PDB entry 1FNW | X-ray diffraction, 3.90 A resolution | chains A and C of the 4 polymer chains in the assembly

Chain A:
Name: Exotoxin type A precursor (allele 1)
From: Streptococcus pyogenes phage T12
Reference sequence: P62560 (SPEA_STRPY); numbering as in UniProt (aligned over 1-221)
Chain sequence (221 residues; row label = number of the first residue in the row):
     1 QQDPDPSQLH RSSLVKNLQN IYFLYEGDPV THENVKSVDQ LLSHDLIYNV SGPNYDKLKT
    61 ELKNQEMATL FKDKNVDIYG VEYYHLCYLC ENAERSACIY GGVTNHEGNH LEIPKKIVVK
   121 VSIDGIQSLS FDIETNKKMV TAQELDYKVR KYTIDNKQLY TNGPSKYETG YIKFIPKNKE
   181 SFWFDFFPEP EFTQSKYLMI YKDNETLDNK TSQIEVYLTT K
Differences from the reference sequence: conflict Thr153 (Leu in P62560), Ile154 (Thr in P62560), Asn209 (Ser in P62560), Lys210 (Asn in P62560)
Cystine bridges: Cys87-Cys98

Chain C:
Name: Exotoxin type A precursor (allele 1)
From: Streptococcus pyogenes phage T12
Reference sequence: P62560 (SPEA_STRPY); residues 601-821 here correspond to UniProt positions 1-221 (UniProt number = residue number - 600)
Chain sequence (221 residues; row label = number of the first residue in the row):
   601 QQDPDPSQLH RSSLVKNLQN IYFLYEGDPV THENVKSVDQ LLSHDLIYNV SGPNYDKLKT
   661 ELKNQEMATL FKDKNVDIYG VEYYHLCYLC ENAERSACIY GGVTNHEGNH LEIPKKIVVK
   721 VSIDGIQSLS FDIETNKKMV TAQELDYKVR KYTIDNKQLY TNGPSKYETG YIKFIPKNKE
   781 SFWFDFFPEP EFTQSKYLMI YKDNETLDNK TSQIEVYLTT K
Differences from the reference sequence: conflict Thr753 (Leu153 in P62560), Ile754 (Thr154 in P62560), Asn809 (Ser209 in P62560), Lys810 (Asn210 in P62560)
Cystine bridges: Cys687-Cys698

Interface between chain A and chain C:
Residue-residue contacts (6):
  Leu89(A) - Glu691(C)
  Cys90(A) - Glu691(C)  hydrogen bond
  Glu91(A) - Leu689(C)
  Glu91(A) - Cys690(C)  hydrogen bond
  Glu91(A) - Glu691(C)  hydrogen bond (backbone-side chain)
  Asn92(A) - Leu641(C)
Other interface residues (no listed pair), chain A (5 interface residues in all): Leu41
Other interface residues (no listed pair), chain C (5 interface residues in all): Asn692

Overview:
The chain A/chain C interface involves 5 residues from each chain; the contacts include 3 hydrogen bonds.
Among the polar pairs are Cys90(A)-Glu691(C), Glu91(A)-Cys690(C) and Glu91(A)-Glu691(C).
Chain A and chain C are both Exotoxin type A precursor (allele 1) (Streptococcus pyogenes phage T12); the
structure, Crystal structure of streptococcal pyrogenic exotoxin A, was determined by X-ray diffraction,
deposited together with 1FNU and 1FNV.
